7EW0 - chains A and D of the 5 polymer chains in the assembly; structure by electron microscopy, 3.42 A resolution.

# Chain A
Name: Guanine nucleotide-binding protein G(i) subunit alpha-1
Source organism: Homo sapiens
UniProtKB: P63096 (GNAI1_HUMAN); residues 1-354 here = UniProt positions 1-354
Sequence (354 residues; each row starts with the number of its first residue):
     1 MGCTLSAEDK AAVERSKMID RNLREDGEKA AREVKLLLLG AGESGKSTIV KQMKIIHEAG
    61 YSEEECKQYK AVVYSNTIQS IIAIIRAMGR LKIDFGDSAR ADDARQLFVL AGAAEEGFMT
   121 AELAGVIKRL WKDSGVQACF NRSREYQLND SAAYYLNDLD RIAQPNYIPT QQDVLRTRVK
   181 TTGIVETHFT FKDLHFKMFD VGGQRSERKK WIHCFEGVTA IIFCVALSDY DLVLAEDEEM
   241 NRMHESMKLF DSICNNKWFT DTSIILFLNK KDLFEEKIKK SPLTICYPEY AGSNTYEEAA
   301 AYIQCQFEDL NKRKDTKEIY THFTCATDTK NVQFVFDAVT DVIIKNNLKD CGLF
Disordered / not traced: 1-2, 58-181
Curated features (UniProtKB/Swiss-Prot):
  - region: Lys35 to Thr48 (G1 motif), Asp173 to Thr181 (G2 motif), Phe196 to Arg205 (G3 motif), Ile265 to Asp272 (G4 motif), Thr324 to Thr329 (G5 motif)
  - binding site (GTP): Glu43 to Thr48, Ser151, Leu175 to Thr181, Asp200 to Gln204, Asn269 to Asp272, Ala326
  - binding site (Mg(2+)): Ser47, Thr181
  - modified residue: Arg178 (ADP-ribosylarginine), Gln204 (Deamidated glutamine), Cys351 (ADP-ribosylcysteine)
  - lipidation: Gly2 (N-myristoyl glycine), Cys3 (S-palmitoyl cysteine)

# Chain D
Name: Sphingosine 1-phosphate receptor 1
Source organism: Homo sapiens
Sequence (531 residues; each row starts with the number of its first residue; numbers below 1 keep their minus sign (Met-183 is residue -183)):
  -183 MKTIIALSYI FCLVFADYKD DDDANIFEML RIDEGLRLKI YKNTEGYYTI GIGHLLTKSP
  -123 SLNAAKSELD KAIGRNTNGV ITKDEAEKLF NQDVDAAVRG ILRNAKLKPV YDSLDAVRRA
   -63 ALINMVFQMG ETGVAGFTNS LRMLQQKRWD EAAVNLAKSR WYNQTPNRAK RVITTFRTGT
    -3 WDAYMGPTSV PLVKAHRSSV SDYVNYDIIV RHYNYTGKLN ISADKENSIK LTSVVFILIC
    57 CFIILENIFV LLTIWKTKKF HRPMYYFIGN LALSDLLAGV AYTANLLLSG ATTYKLTPAQ
   117 WFLREGSMFV ALSASVFSLL AIAIERYITM LKMKLHNGSN NFRLFLLISA CWVISLILGG
   177 LPIMGWNCIS ALSSCSTVLP LYHKHYILFC TTVFTLLLLS IVILYCRIYS LVRTRSRRLT
   237 FRKNISKASR SSEKSLALLK TVIIVLSVFI ACWAPLFILL LLDVGCKVKT CDILFRAEYF
   297 LVLAVLNSGT NPIIYTLTNK EMRRAFIRIM SCCKCPSGDS AHHHHHHHHH H
Disordered / not traced: -183 to 21, 36-47, 240-247, 326-347
Disulfides: Cys184-Cys191, Cys282-Cys287
Small-molecule neighbours: JEU (5-[3-[(1S)-1-(2-hydroxyethylamino)-2,3-dihydro-1H-inden-4-yl]-1,2,4-oxadiazol-5-yl]-2-propan-2-yloxy-benzenecarbonitrile): Lys34, Asn101, Glu121, Met124, Phe125, Leu128, Ser129, Val194, Leu195, Ile203, Cys206, Thr207, Val209, Phe210, Leu213, Trp269, Leu272, Leu276, Glu294, Leu297
Reported in the primary citation:
  - binding site for JEU: Lys34, Cys206, Thr207, Phe210, Leu272
  - mutagenesis - Y29A, K34A: decreased binding to JEU
  - mutagenesis - N30A: decreased expression
  - mutagenesis - N30D, N30Q: unchanged expression
  - mutagenesis - C206A, T207A, F210A, L272A, F273A: decreased signaling

# Interface between chain A and chain D
Pairs across the interface (32; chain A residue first):
  Arg32(A) - Lys150(D)
  Tyr320(A) - Lys239(D)
  Thr321(A) - Lys239(D)
  Lys330(A) - Arg238(D)
  Phe334(A) - Arg238(D)
  Phe334(A) - Lys239(D)
  Asp337(A) - Leu235(D)
  Asp337(A) - Thr236(D)
  Asp337(A) - Arg238(D)
  Asp341(A) - Thr236(D)  hydrogen bond
  Asp341(A) - Lys239(D)  salt bridge
  Asp341(A) - Lys250(D)  salt bridge
  Ile343(A) - Met149(D)  hydrophobic
  Ile343(A) - Leu151(D)  hydrophobic
  Ile344(A) - Arg231(D)
  Lys345(A) - Lys250(D)
  Asn347(A) - Met146(D)
  Asn347(A) - Met149(D)
  Leu348(A) - Met146(D)  hydrophobic
  Asp350(A) - Arg78(D)
  Asp350(A) - Asn153(D)
  Cys351(A) - Met80(D)
  Cys351(A) - Met146(D)  hydrophobic
  Gly352(A) - Arg142(D)
  Gly352(A) - Asn315(D)
  Leu353(A) - Arg142(D)
  Leu353(A) - Ile224(D)  hydrophobic
  Leu353(A) - Leu254(D)  hydrophobic
  Leu353(A) - Thr257(D)
  Leu353(A) - Thr314(D)
  Phe354(A) - Thr314(D)
  Phe354(A) - Lys316(D)  hydrogen bond (backbone-side chain)
Other interface residues (no listed pair), chain A (24 interface residues in all): Glu28, Ala31, Glu33, Val34, Gln333, Phe336, Thr340
Other interface residues (no listed pair), chain D (23 interface residues in all): Lys148, His152, Ser232
The authors on this interface:
  - residue pairs: Arg78(D)-Asp350(A), Arg142(D)-Cys351(A), Lys250(D)-Asp341(A)

# Overview
24 residues of chain A face 23 of chain D across their interface, with 2 hydrogen bonds and 2 salt bridges.
Among the polar pairs are Asp341(A)-Lys239(D), Asp341(A)-Lys250(D) and Asp341(A)-Thr236(D). The authors report
contacts between Arg78(D) and Asp350(A), Arg142(D) and Cys351(A) and Lys250(D) and Asp341(A). From the paper:
a binding site for JEU at Lys34(D), Cys206(D) and Thr207(D) among others; C206A, T207A and F210A of chain D,
among others, reduce signaling; 10 substitutions were tested in all.
Chain A is Guanine nucleotide-binding protein G(i) subunit alpha-1 and chain D is Sphingosine 1-phosphate
receptor 1, both from Homo sapiens; the structure, Cryo-EM structure of ozanimod -bound
Sphingosine-1-phosphate receptor 1 in complex with Gi protein, was determined by electron microscopy (same
publication as 7EVY, 7EVZ, 7EW1 and 7EW7).
